PDB entry 5L1I | X-ray diffraction, 2.78 A resolution | chains A and T of the 3 polymer chains in the assembly

# Chain A
Protein: DNA polymerase eta
From: Homo sapiens
Notes: EC 2.7.7.7
UniProtKB: Q9Y253 (POLH_HUMAN); numbering as in UniProt (aligned over 1-432)
Amino-acid sequence (435 residues; each row starts with the number of its first residue; numbers below 1 keep their minus sign (Gly-2 is residue -2)):
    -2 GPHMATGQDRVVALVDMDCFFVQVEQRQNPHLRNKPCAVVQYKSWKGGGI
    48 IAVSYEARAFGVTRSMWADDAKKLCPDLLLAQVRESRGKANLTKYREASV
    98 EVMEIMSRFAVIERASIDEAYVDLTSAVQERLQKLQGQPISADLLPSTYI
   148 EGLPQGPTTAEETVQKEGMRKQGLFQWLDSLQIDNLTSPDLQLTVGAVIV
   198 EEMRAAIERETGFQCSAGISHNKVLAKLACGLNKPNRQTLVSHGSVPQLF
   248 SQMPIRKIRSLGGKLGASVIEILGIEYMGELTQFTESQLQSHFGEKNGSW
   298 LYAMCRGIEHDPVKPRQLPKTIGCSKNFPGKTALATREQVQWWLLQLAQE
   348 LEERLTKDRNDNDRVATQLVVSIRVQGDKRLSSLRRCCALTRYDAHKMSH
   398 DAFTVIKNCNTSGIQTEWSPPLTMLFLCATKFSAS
Not modelled in the structure: 155-159
Construct notes: expression tag (-2 to 0)
Metal / ion sites: Ca2+ site 1: Asp13, Met14, Asp115 (together with 2'-deoxycytidine-5'-triphosphate); Ca2+ site 2: Asp13, Asp115, Glu116 (together with 2'-deoxycytidine-5'-triphosphate) (shared with 2 residues of chain P)
Ligand contacts: 2'-deoxycytidine-5'-triphosphate (DCP): Asp13, Met14, Asp15, Cys16, Phe17, Phe18, Ile48, Ala49, Tyr52, Arg55, Arg61, Ile114, Asp115, Lys231
Curated features (UniProtKB/Swiss-Prot):
  - binding site (Mg(2+)): Asp13, Met14, Asp115, Glu116
  - binding site (Mn(2+)): Asp13, Met14, Asp115, Glu116
  - binding site (a 2'-deoxyribonucleoside 5'-triphosphate): Arg61
  - natural variant: Val37 (deletion: In XPV), Leu75 (deletion: In XPV), Arg93 (R93P: In XPV), Arg111 (R111H: In XPV), Thr122 (T122P: In XPV), Gly153 (G153D: In a breast cancer sample), Thr191 (T191P: In XPV), Gly263 (G263V: In XPV), Val266 (V266D: In XPV), Gly295 (G295R: In XPV), Arg361 (R361S: In XPV)
  - mutagenesis: Tyr52 (Y52A/F: Reduces DNA polymerase activity; Y52E: Reduces DNA polymerase activity. Increases fidelity of replication and reduces translesion bypass), Arg61 (R61A: Reduces enzymatic activity by two-thirds), Ser62 (S62G: Increased DNA polymerase activity and translesion bypass compared to wild-type), Ala68 (A68S/V: Severe reduction in thymine dimer translesion bypass), Asn324 to Pro326 (Reduces binding to chromatin and to monoubiquitinated PCNA. Abolishes binding to monoubiquitinated PCNA; when associated with 705-E--H-713 Del)
Reported in the primary citation:
  - binding site for the 9-nt DNA strand: Arg111
  - binding site for the 12-nt DNA strand (chain T): Gln38
  - binding site for 2'-deoxycytidine-5'-triphosphate: Arg61

# Chain T
Molecule: 12-nt DNA strand
Sequence (12 nucleotides; numbered 1 to 12; the number before each row is that of its first residue):
     1 CATXATGACGCT
Modified / non-standard residues: 6OG (6-O-methyl guanosine-5'-monophosphate) at position 4

# Chain A / chain T interface
Pairs across the interface (42; chain A residue first):
  Gln38(A) with 6OG_4(T), hydrogen bond to the sugar; DA5(T), sugar contact
  Tyr39(A) with 6OG_4(T), phosphate contact; DA5(T), hydrogen bond to the phosphate
  Trp42(A) with DA2(T), stacking on the base
  Ile47(A) with DT3(T), base contact
  Ile48(A) with 6OG_4(T), base contact
  Arg61(A) with DT3(T), base contact
  Ser62(A) with DT3(T), base contact
  Trp64(A) with DT3(T), sugar contact
  Lys86(A) with DT6(T), salt bridge to the phosphate
  Leu89(A) with DA5(T), phosphate contact; DT6(T), phosphate contact
  Arg93(A) with DT6(T), salt bridge to the phosphate; DG7(T), salt bridge to the phosphate
  Lys293(A) with DG10(T), sugar contact
  Lys311(A) with DC9(T), phosphate contact
  Arg313(A) with DA8(T), phosphate contact; DC9(T), salt bridge to the phosphate
  Pro316(A) with DA8(T), phosphate contact
  Lys317(A) with DA8(T), hydrogen bond to the phosphate; DC9(T), salt bridge to the phosphate
  Thr318(A) with DG7(T), sugar contact; DA8(T), hydrogen bond to the phosphate
  Ile319(A) with DG7(T), phosphate contact
  Gly320(A) with DT6(T), sugar contact; DG7(T), hydrogen bond to the phosphate
  Cys321(A) with DT6(T), phosphate contact
  Ser322(A) with DA5(T), sugar contact; DT6(T), hydrogen bond to the phosphate
  Lys323(A) with DA5(T), salt bridge to the phosphate
  Asn324(A) with 6OG_4(T), sugar contact; DA5(T), hydrogen bond to the phosphate
  Pro326(A) with DC1(T), phosphate contact; DA2(T), base contact; 6OG_4(T), phosphate contact
  Gly327(A) with DC1(T), phosphate contact; DA2(T), phosphate contact
  Thr329(A) with DA2(T), base contact
  Arg351(A) with DG7(T), salt bridge to the phosphate
  Lys376(A) with DA2(T), salt bridge to the phosphate
  Leu378(A) with DT6(T), base contact
Other interface residues (no listed pair), chain A (32 interface residues in all): Gly46, Ala87, Glu347
Other interface residues (no listed pair), chain T (11 interface residues in all): DC11

# In short
32 residues of chain A and 11 residues of chain T are in contact, with 7 hydrogen bonds, 8 salt bridges and 1
aromatic stacking contact. Among the polar pairs are Gln38(A)-6OG_4(T), Tyr39(A)-DA5(T) and Lys317(A)-DA8(T).
From the paper: a binding site for the 9-nt DNA strand at Arg111(A); a binding site for the 12-nt DNA strand
(chain T) at Gln38(A).
Chain A is DNA polymerase eta (Homo sapiens) and chain T is a 12-nt DNA strand; the structure, Crystal
Structure of Human DNA Polymerase Eta Inserting dCTP Opposite O6-Methyl-2'-deoxyguanosine, was determined by
X-ray diffraction together with 5L1J, 5L1K and 5L1L from the same study.
